PDB entry 8EAS | electron microscopy, 2.60 A resolution | chains a and g of the 18 polymer chains in the assembly

[Chain a]
Name: V-type proton ATPase subunit a, vacuolar isoform
Source organism: Saccharomyces cerevisiae
Reference sequence: P32563 (VPH1_YEAST); residues 1-840 here = UniProt positions 1-840
Amino-acid sequence (840 residues; each row starts with the number of its first residue):
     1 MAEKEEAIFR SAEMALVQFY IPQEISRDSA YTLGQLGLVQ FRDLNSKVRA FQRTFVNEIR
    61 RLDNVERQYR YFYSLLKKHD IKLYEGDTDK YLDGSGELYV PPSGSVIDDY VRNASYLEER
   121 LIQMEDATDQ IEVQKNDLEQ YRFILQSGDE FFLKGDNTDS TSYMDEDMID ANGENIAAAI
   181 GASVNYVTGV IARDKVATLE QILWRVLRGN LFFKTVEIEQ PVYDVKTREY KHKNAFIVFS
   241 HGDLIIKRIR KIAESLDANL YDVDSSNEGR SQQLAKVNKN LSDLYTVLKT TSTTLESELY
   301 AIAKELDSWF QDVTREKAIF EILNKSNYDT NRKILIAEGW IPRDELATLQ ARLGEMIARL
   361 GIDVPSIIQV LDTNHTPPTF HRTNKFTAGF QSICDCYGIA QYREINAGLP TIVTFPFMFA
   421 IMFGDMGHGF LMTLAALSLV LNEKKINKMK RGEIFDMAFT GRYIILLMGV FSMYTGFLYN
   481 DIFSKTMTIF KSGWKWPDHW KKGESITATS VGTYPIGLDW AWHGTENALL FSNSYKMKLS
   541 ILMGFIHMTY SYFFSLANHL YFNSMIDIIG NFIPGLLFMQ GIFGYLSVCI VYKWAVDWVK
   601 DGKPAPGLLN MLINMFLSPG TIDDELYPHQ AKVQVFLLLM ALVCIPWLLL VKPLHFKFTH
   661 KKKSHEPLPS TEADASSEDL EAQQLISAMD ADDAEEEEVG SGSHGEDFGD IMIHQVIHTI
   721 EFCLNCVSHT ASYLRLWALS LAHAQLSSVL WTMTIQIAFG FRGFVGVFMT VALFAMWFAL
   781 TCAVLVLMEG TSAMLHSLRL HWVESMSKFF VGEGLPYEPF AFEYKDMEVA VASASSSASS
Unresolved in the structure: 1-2, 87-99, 155-182, 660-708, 835-840
Swiss-Prot annotation at these positions:
  - modified residue: A2 (N-acetylalanine)
  - mutagenesis: D425 (D425N: Reduces assembly of V-ATPase complexes and reduces ATPase activity of the assembled complexes), K538 (K538A: Reduces assembly of V-ATPase complexes), K593 (K593A: Reduces ATPase activity), Q634 (Q634L: Reduces subunit stability), H729 (H729R: Reduces ATPase activity), R735 (R735L: Reduces subunit stability), L739 (L739S: Reduces ATPase activity), H743 (H743A/E/Y: Reduces ATPase activity), L746 (L746S: Reduces ATPase activity), L780 (L780S: Reduces assembly of V-ATPase complexes), E789 (E789A/D/H/Q: Abolishes ATPase activity and proton transport, but does not affect complex assembly), L800 (L800S: Reduces assembly of V-ATPase complexes), 4 further mutagenesis entries in UniProt

[Chain g]
Name: V-type proton ATPase subunit c
Source organism: Saccharomyces cerevisiae
Reference sequence: P25515 (VATL1_YEAST); residue numbers follow UniProt; this construct covers 1-160
Amino-acid sequence (160 residues; row label = number of the first residue in the row):
     1 MTELCPVYAP FFGAIGCASA IIFTSLGAAY GTAKSGVGIC ATCVLRPDLL FKNIVPVIMA
    61 GIIAIYGLVV SVLVCYSLGQ KQALYTGFIQ LGAGLSVGLS GLAAGFAIGI VGDAGVRGSS
   121 QQPRLFVGMI LILIFAEVLG LYGLIVALLL NSRATQDVVC
Unresolved in the structure: 1, 160
Swiss-Prot annotation at these positions:
  - site: E137 (Essential for proton translocation)
  - mutagenesis: E137 (E137D: Partial inactivation; E137Q/V/K: Inactivation)
Reported in the primary citation:
  - conformationally variable residues (domain motion): E137

[Chain a / chain g interface]
Contacting residue pairs (40; chain a residue first):
  I454(a) - F51(g)  hydrophobic
  M457(a) - F51(g)  hydrophobic
  E526(a) - Y76(g)
  L529(a) - V72(g)  hydrophobic
  L529(a) - Y76(g)
  N533(a) - V72(g)
  N533(a) - L73(g)
  L609(a) - L148(g)
  L609(a) - S152(g)
  N610(a) - R153(g)
  I613(a) - L149(g)  hydrophobic
  S728(a) - Y142(g)
  A731(a) - L141(g)
  A731(a) - I145(g)  hydrophobic
  S732(a) - L141(g)
  L734(a) - L148(g)  hydrophobic
  R735(a) - Y66(g)  hydrogen bond
  R735(a) - E137(g)  salt bridge
  W737(a) - V69(g)  hydrophobic
  W737(a) - L73(g)  hydrophobic
  W737(a) - L148(g)  hydrophobic
  A738(a) - I65(g)
  A738(a) - Y66(g)  hydrophobic
  A738(a) - V69(g)  hydrophobic
  L739(a) - I62(g)  hydrophobic
  L741(a) - L68(g)  hydrophobic
  L741(a) - V69(g)  hydrophobic
  A742(a) - I65(g)  hydrophobic
  A742(a) - L68(g)  hydrophobic
  E789(a) - I65(g)
  T791(a) - I58(g)
  S792(a) - I58(g)
  L795(a) - V55(g)  hydrophobic
  L795(a) - I58(g)  hydrophobic
  H796(a) - I58(g)
  H796(a) - I62(g)
  R799(a) - I134(g)
  R799(a) - E137(g)  salt bridge
  R799(a) - V138(g)
  V803(a) - I134(g)  hydrophobic
Also at the interface, not in a pair above, chain a (29 interface residues in all): Y397, N527, L530, M537
Also at the interface, not in a pair above, chain g (23 interface residues in all): M59, L131

[Overview]
Chain a and chain g form an interface of 29 and 23 residues respectively, with 1 hydrogen bond and 2 salt
bridges. Polar contacts include R735(a)-E137(g), R799(a)-E137(g) and R735(a)-Y66(g). UniProt lists 16
mutagenesis sites on chain a; one mutagenesis site on chain g. From the paper: conformational variability at
E137(g).
Here chain a is V-type proton ATPase subunit a, vacuolar isoform and chain g is V-type proton ATPase subunit
c, both from Saccharomyces cerevisiae. Entry 8EAS (Yeast VO in complex with Vma12-22p) was determined by
electron microscopy, deposited together with 8EAT and 8EAV.
